PDB entry 8HNE | X-ray diffraction, 1.13 A resolution | chain A

[Chain A]
Protein: Anc4, ancestral GH19 chitinase
Organism: synthetic construct
Chain sequence (219 residues; each row starts with the number of its first residue; numbering starts at 0):
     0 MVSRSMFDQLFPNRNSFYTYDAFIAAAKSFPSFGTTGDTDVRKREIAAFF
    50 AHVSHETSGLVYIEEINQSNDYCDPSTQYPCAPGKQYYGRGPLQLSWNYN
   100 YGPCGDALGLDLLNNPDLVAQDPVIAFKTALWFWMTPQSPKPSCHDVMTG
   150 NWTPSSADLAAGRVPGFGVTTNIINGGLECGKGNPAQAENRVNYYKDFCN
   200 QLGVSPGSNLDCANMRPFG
Disulfide bonds: C72-C80, C179-C211
Small-molecule neighbours: 1PG (2-(2-{2-[2-(2-methoxy-ethoxy)-ethoxy]-ethoxy}-ethoxy)-ethanol): A159, A160, G175, G176, C179, G180, K181, G182, A212, N213, M214, R215, P216

[Summary]
Chain A binds compound 1PG.
Chain A is Anc4, ancestral GH19 chitinase (synthetic construct); the structure, Crystal structure of the
ancestral GH19 chitinase Anc4, was determined by X-ray diffraction (same publication as 8X2V, 8X2W and 8HNF).
